Entry 5IFE (X-ray diffraction, 3.10 A resolution); this record covers chains D and A of the 4 polymer chains in the assembly.

Chain D:
Protein: PHD finger-like domain-containing protein 5A
Source organism: Homo sapiens
UniProtKB: Q7RTV0 (PHF5A_HUMAN); residue numbers follow UniProt; this construct covers 1-110
Chain sequence (120 residues; each row starts with the number of its first residue; numbers below 1 keep their minus sign (Gly-9 is residue -9)):
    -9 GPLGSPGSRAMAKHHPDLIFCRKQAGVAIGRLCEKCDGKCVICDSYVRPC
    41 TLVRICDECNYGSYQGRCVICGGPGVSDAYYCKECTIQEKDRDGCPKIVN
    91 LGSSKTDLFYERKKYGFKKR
Not modelled in the structure: -9 to 6, 96-110
Sequence notes: expression tag (-9 to 0)
Bound ions: Zn2+ site 1: Cys11, Cys46, Cys49, Cys85; Zn2+ site 2: Cys23, Cys26, Cys58, Cys61; Zn2+ site 3: Cys30, Cys33, Cys72, Cys75

Chain A:
Protein: Splicing factor 3B subunit 3
Source organism: Homo sapiens
UniProtKB: Q15393 (SF3B3_HUMAN); residues 1-1217 here = UniProt positions 1-1217
Chain sequence (1235 residues; numbered -9 to 1225; the number before each row is that of its first residue; numbers below 1 keep their minus sign (Gly-9 is residue -9)):
    -9 GAEFKGLRVDMFLYNLTLQRATGISFAIHGNFSGTKQQEIVVSRGKILEL
    41 LRPDPNTGKVHTLLTVEVFGVIRSLMAFRLTGGTKDYIVVGSDSGRIVIL
    91 EYQPSKNMFEKIHQETFGKSGCRRIVPGQFLAVDPKGRAVMISAIEKQKL
   141 VYILNRDAAARLTISSPLEAHKANTLVYHVVGVDVGFENPMFACLEMDYE
   191 EADNDPTGEAAANTQQTLTFYELDLGLNHVVRKYSEPLEEHGNFLITVPG
   241 GSDGPSGVLICSENYITYKNFGDQPDIRCPIPRRRNDLDDPERGMIFVCS
   291 ATHKTKSMFFFLAQTEQGDIFKITLETDEDMVTEIRLKYFDTVPVAAAMC
   341 VLKTGFLFVASEFGNHYLYQIAHLGDDDEEPEFSSAMPLEEGDTFFFQPR
   391 PLKNLVLVDELDSLSPILFCQIADLANEDTPQLYVACGRGPRSSLRVLRH
   441 GLEVSEMAVSELPGNPNAVWTVRRHIEDEFDAYIIVSFVNATLVLSIGET
   491 VEEVTDSGFLGTTPTLSCSLLGDDALVQVYPDGIRHIRADKRVNEWKTPG
   541 KKTIVKCAVNQRQVVIALTGGELVYFEMDPSGQLNEYTERKEMSADVVCM
   591 SLANVPPGEQRSRFLAVGLVDNTVRIISLDPSDCLQPLSMQALPAQPESL
   641 CIVEMGGTEKQDELGERGSIGFLYLNIGLQNGVLLRTVLDPVTGDLSDTR
   691 TRYLGSRPVKLFRVRMQGQEAVLAMSSRSWLSYSYQSRFHLTPLSYETLE
   741 FASGFASEQCPEGIVAISTNTLRILALEKLGAVFNQVAFPLQYTPRKFVI
   791 HPESNNLIIIETDHNAYTEATKAQRKQQMAEEMVEAAGEDERELAAEMAA
   841 AFLNENLPESIFGAPKAGNGQWASVIRVMNPIQGNTLDLVQLEQNEAAFS
   891 VAVCRFSNTGEDWYVLVGVAKDLILNPRSVAGGFVYTYKLVNNGEKLEFL
   941 HKTPVEEVPAAIAPFQGRVLIGVGKLLRVYDLGKKKLLRKCENKHIANYI
   991 SGIQTIGHRVIVSDVQESFIWVRYKRNENQLIIFADDTYPRWVTTASLLD
  1041 YDTVAGADKFGNICVVRLPPNTNDEVDEDPTGNKALWDRGLLNGASQKAE
  1091 VIMNYHVGETVLSLQKTTLIPGGSESLVYTTLSGGIGILVPFTSHEDHDF
  1141 FQHVEMHLRSEHPPLCGRDHLSFRSYYFPVKNVIDGDLCEQFNSMEPNKQ
  1191 KNVSEELDRTPPEVSKKLEDIRTRYAFDYKDDDDK
Not modelled in the structure: -9 to -2, 381-382, 646-661, 692-694, 830-833, 1068-1082, 1223-1225
Sequence notes: expression tag (-9 to 0, 1218-1225)
Bound ions: K+: Val610, Asn612, Gln636
Curated features (UniProtKB/Swiss-Prot):
  - region: Glu105 to Gln119 (Interaction with PHF5A, SF3B1 and SF3B5), Asn145 to Tyr168 (Interaction with PHF5A, SF3B1 and SF3B5), Asp193 to His231 (Interaction with SF3B1 and SF3B5), Arg786 to His804 (Interaction with SF3B1 and SF3B5), Thr1028 to Lys1049 (Interaction with SF3B1), Thr1100 to Ser1123 (Interaction with SF3B5)
  - site: Gly284 (Interaction with SF3B5), Glu306 (Interaction with SF3B5), Glu352 (Interaction with SF3B5), Arg429 (Interaction with SF3B5), Asn916 (Interaction with SF3B5), Asn988 (Interaction with SF3B1), Lys1171 (Interaction with SF3B1)
  - modified residue: Ser156 (Phosphoserine), Thr1200 (Phosphothreonine)

Chain D / chain A interface:
Pairs across the interface (18; chain D residue first):
  Gln14(D) - Glu159(A)
  Ala15(D) - Pro157(A)
  Gly16(D) - Ser156(A)
  Gly16(D) - Pro157(A)
  Val17(D) - Ser155(A)
  Val17(D) - Ser156(A)  hydrogen bond (backbone-side chain)
  Arg44(D) - Glu105(A)  salt bridge
  Asp47(D) - Ser156(A)  hydrogen bond
  Glu79(D) - Lys109(A)
  Glu79(D) - Ser110(A)  hydrogen bond
  Arg82(D) - Ser84(A)
  Arg82(D) - Gly85(A)
  Arg82(D) - Arg86(A)
  Arg82(D) - Thr106(A)
  Arg82(D) - Gly108(A)  hydrogen bond (side chain-backbone)
  Arg82(D) - Lys109(A)
  Arg82(D) - Gly1157(A)
  Asp83(D) - Lys109(A)  salt bridge
Interface residues without a listed pair, chain D (10 interface residues in all): Asp81
Interface residues without a listed pair, chain A (18 interface residues in all): Gln104, Phe107, Arg113, Leu140, Ile154

In short:
Chain D and chain A form an interface of 10 and 18 residues respectively, with 4 hydrogen bonds and 2 salt
bridges. Polar contacts include Arg44(D)-Glu105(A), Asp83(D)-Lys109(A) and Val17(D)-Ser156(A). Cys11(D),
Cys46(D), Cys49(D) and Cys85(D) form the Zn2+ site 1.
Here chain D is PHD finger-like domain-containing protein 5A and chain A is Splicing factor 3B subunit 3, both
from Homo sapiens. Entry 5IFE (Crystal structure of the human SF3b core complex) was determined by X-ray
diffraction.
